Entry 2WS0 (X-ray diffraction, 2.10 A resolution); this record covers chains A and B.

Chain A:
Molecule: Insulin A chain
UniProtKB: P01308 (INS_HUMAN); residues 1-21 here correspond to UniProt positions 90-110 (UniProt number = residue number + 89)
Chain sequence (21 residues; each row starts with the number of its first residue):
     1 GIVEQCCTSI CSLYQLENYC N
Disulfides: Cys6-Cys11

Chain B:
Molecule: Insulin B chain
UniProtKB: P01308 (INS_HUMAN); residues 1-30 here correspond to UniProt positions 25-54 (UniProt number = residue number + 24)
Chain sequence (30 residues; each row starts with the number of its first residue):
     1 FVNQHLCGSH LVEALYLVCG ERGFFATPKT
Unresolved in the structure: 28-30
Sequence notes: engineered mutation Ala26 (Tyr50 in P01308)
Modified positions: Ala26 (n-methyl-l-alanine; MAA)

How chain A and chain B interact:
Residue-residue contacts - 21 pairs, chain A then chain B:
  Ile2(A) - Leu11(B)  hydrophobic
  Ile2(A) - Leu15(B)  hydrophobic
  Cys6(A) - His5(B)
  Cys6(A) - Leu6(B)  hydrogen bond (backbone-backbone)
  Cys6(A) - Leu11(B)  hydrophobic
  Cys7(A) - His5(B)  hydrogen bond (backbone-side chain)
  Cys7(A) - Leu6(B)
  Cys7(A) - Cys7(B)  disulfide
  Thr8(A) - His5(B)  hydrogen bond (backbone-side chain)
  Ser9(A) - His5(B)  hydrogen bond (backbone-side chain)
  Ile10(A) - Gln4(B)
  Ile10(A) - His5(B)
  Leu13(A) - Val18(B)  hydrophobic
  Leu16(A) - Leu15(B)  hydrophobic
  Leu16(A) - Val18(B)  hydrophobic
  Glu17(A) - Val18(B)
  Cys20(A) - Cys19(B)  disulfide
  Cys20(A) - Gly23(B)
  Asn21(A) - Arg22(B)
  Asn21(A) - Gly23(B)  hydrogen bond (backbone-backbone)
  Asn21(A) - Phe24(B)
Also at the interface, not in a pair above, chain A (12 interface residues in all): Tyr19
Also at the interface, not in a pair above, chain B (12 interface residues in all): Ala14
Cross-chain cystine bridges: Cys7(A)-Cys7(B), Cys20(A)-Cys19(B)

Summary:
The chain A/chain B interface involves 12 residues from each chain; the contacts include 2 disulfide bonds and
5 hydrogen bonds. Polar contacts include Cys7(A)-His5(B), Thr8(A)-His5(B) and Ser9(A)-His5(B).
Chain A is Insulin A chain and chain B is Insulin B chain; the structure, Semi-synthetic analogue of human
insulin NMeAlaB26-insulin at pH 7.5, was determined by X-ray diffraction (same publication as 2WRU, 2WRV,
2WRW, 2WRX, 2WS1, 2WS4, 2WS6 and 2WS7).
